Entry 4B3R (X-ray diffraction, 3.00 A resolution); this record covers chains A and I of the 23 polymer chains in the assembly.

Chain A:
Molecule: 16S ribosomal RNA
Source organism: Thermus thermophilus HB8
Sequence (1521 nucleotides; row label = number of the first residue in the row; note: 44 numbers in that range are skipped by the numbering (no residue carries them; nothing is unmodelled there); a row labelled like 189A-189L holds insertion residues (189A, then the next letters in order)):
     1 UUGUUGGAGAGUUUGAUCCUGGCUCAGGGUGAACGCUGGCGGCGUGCCUA
    51 AGACAUGCAAGUCGUGCGGGCCG
    76 CGGGGUUUU
    88 ACUCCG
    96 UGGUCAGCGGCGGACGGGUGAGUAACGCGUGGGU
  129A G
   130 ACCUACCCGGAAGAGGGGGACAACCCGGGGAAACUCGGGCUAAUCCCCCA
   180 UGUGGACCCG
189A-189L CCCCUUGGGGUG
   190 UGUCCAAAGGGCUUU
   216 GCCCGCUUCCGGAUGGGCCCGCGUCCCAUCAGCUAGUUGGUGGGGUAAUG
   266 GCCCACCAAGGCGACGACGGGUAGCCGGUCUGAGAGGAUGGCCGGCCACA
   316 GGGGCACUGAGACACGGGCCCCACUCCUACGGGAGGCAGCAGUUAGGAAU
   366 CUUCCGCAAUGGGCGCAAGCCUGACGGAGCGACGCCGCUUGGAGGAAGAA
   416 GCCCUUCGGGGUGUAAACUCCUGA
   441 ACCCGGGACGAAACCCCC
   460 GA
   470 CGAGGGGA
   479 CUGACGGUACCGGGGUAA
   498 UAGCGCCGGCCAACUCCGUGCCAGCAGCCGCGGUAAUACGGAGGGCGCGA
   548 GCGUUACCCGGAUUCACUGGGCGUAAAGGGCGUGUAGGCGGCCUGGGGCG
   598 UCCCAUGUGAAAGACCACGGCUCAACCGUGGGGGAGCGUGGGAUACGCUC
   648 AGGCUAGACGGUGGGAGAGGGUGGUGGAAUUCCCGGAGUAGCGGUGAAAU
   698 GCGCAGAUACCGGGAGGAACGCCGAUGGCGAAGGCAGCCACCUGGUCCAC
   748 CCGUGACGCUGAGGCGCGAAAGCGUGGGGAGCAAACCGGAUUAGAUACCC
   798 GGGUAGUCCACGCCCUAAACGAUGCGCGCUAGGUCUCUGGGUCU
   848 CCUGGGGGCCGAAGCUAACGCGUUAAGCGCGCCGCCUGGGGAGUACGGCC
   898 GCAAGGCUGAAACUCAAAGGAAUUGACGGGGGCCCGCACAAGCGGUGGAG
   948 CAUGUGGUUUAAUUCGAAGCAACGCGAAGAACCUUACCAGGCCUUGACAU
   998 GCUA
 1001A G
  1002 GGAACCCGGGUGAAAGCCUGGGGUGCCCC
1030A-1030D GCGA
  1031 GGGGAGCCCUAGCACAGGUGCUGCAUGGCCGUCGUCAGCUCGUGCCGUGA
  1081 GGUGUUGGGUUAAGUCCCGCAACGAGCGCAACCCCCGCCGUUAGUUGCCA
  1131 GCGGUUCGGCCGGGCACUCUAACGGGACUGCCCGCG
  1168 AAAGCGGGAGGAAGGAGGGGACGACGUCUGGUCAGCAUGGCCCUUACGGC
  1218 CUGGGCGACACACGUGCUACAAUGCCCACUACAAAGCGAUGCCACCCGGC
  1268 AACGGGGAGCUAAUCGCAAAAAGGUGGGCCCAGUUCGGAUUGGGGUCUGC
  1318 AACCCGACCCCAUGAAGCCGGAAUCGCUAGUAAUCGCGGAUCAGCC
 1363A A
  1364 UGCCGCGGUGAAUACGUUCCCGGGCCUUGUACACACCGCCCGUCACGCCA
  1414 UGGGAGCGGGCUCUACCCGAAGUCGCCGG
1442A-1442B GA
  1443 GCCUA
  1452 C
  1456 GGGCAGGCGCCGAGGGUAGGGCCCGUGACUGGGGCGAAGUCGUAACAAGG
  1506 UAGCUGUACCGGAAGGUGCGGCUGGAUCACCUCCUUUCU
Unresolved in the structure: 1-4, 1534-1538
Ion coordination: Mg2+ site 1: U12, G21, G22; Mg2+ site 2: U12, C526, G527, A914; Mg2+ site 3: U14, U17; Mg2+ site 4: G15, U920; Mg2+ site 5 near G21 (its only coordinating residue here); Mg2+ site 6 near G29 (its only coordinating residue here); Mg2+ site 7: A33, C398; Mg2+ site 8: U37, G38; Mg2+ site 9: C58, U387; Mg2+ site 10: G61, U62, G105; Mg2+ site 11: G70, U99; Mg2+ site 12: G107, G324, G326; 129 more Mg2+ sites not listed; 12 more K+ sites not listed
Small-molecule neighbours: M5Z ((1R,2R,3S,4R,6S)-4,6-diamino-2-{[3-O-(2,6-diamino-2,6-dideoxy-beta-L-idopyranosyl)-beta-D-ribofuranosyl]oxy}-3-hydroxycyclohexyl 2-amino-2-deoxy-4,6-O-[(1R)-3-phenylpropylidene]-alpha-D-glucopyranoside): G1405, U1406, C1407, A1408, C1409, G1489, C1490, G1491, A1492, A1493, G1494, U1495, C1496
Reported in the primary citation:
  - binding site for M5Z: G1491, A1492
  - mutagenesis - A1408G (>=720 uM), G1491A (>=720 uM), G1491C (>=720 uM): decreased binding to M5Z

Chain I:
Name: 30S ribosomal protein S9
Source organism: Thermus thermophilus HB8
UniProt: P80374 (RS9_THET8); residues 0-127 here correspond to UniProt positions 1-128 (UniProt number = residue number + 1)
Sequence (128 residues; numbered 0 to 127; the number before each row is that of its first residue; numbering starts at 0):
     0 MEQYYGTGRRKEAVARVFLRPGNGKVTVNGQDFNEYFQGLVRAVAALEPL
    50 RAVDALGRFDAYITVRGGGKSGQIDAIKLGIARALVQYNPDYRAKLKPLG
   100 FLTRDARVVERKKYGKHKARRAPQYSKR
Unresolved in the structure: 0
Sequence notes: conflict Arg-57 (His58 in P80374)

How chain A and chain I interact:
Contacting residue pairs (126):
  G942(A) / Gln-123(I)  hydrogen bond to the base
  U943(A) / Gln-123(I)  hydrogen bond to the sugar
  G966(A) / Lys-126(I)  hydrogen bond to the sugar
  G966(A) / Arg-127(I)  hydrogen bond to the base
  C967(A) / Arg-127(I)  hydrogen bond to the sugar
  A968(A) / Arg-127(I)  salt bridge to the phosphate
  C970(A) / Ser-125(I)  hydrogen bond to the base
  C1116(A) / Val-107(I)  sugar contact
  G1117(A) / Arg-103(I)  hydrogen bond to the phosphate
  C1118(A) / Arg-8(I)  salt bridge to the phosphate
  C1118(A) / Arg-82(I)  hydrogen bond to the phosphate
  C1118(A) / Arg-103(I)  salt bridge to the phosphate
  C1119(A) / Arg-8(I)  salt bridge to the phosphate
  C1119(A) / Arg-82(I)  salt bridge to the phosphate
  G1127(A) / Arg-15(I)  hydrogen bond to the sugar
  G1127(A) / Arg-65(I)  hydrogen bond to the phosphate
  C1128(A) / Arg-15(I)  salt bridge to the phosphate
  C1128(A) / Arg-65(I)  salt bridge to the phosphate
  C1129(A) / Tyr-61(I)  hydrogen bond to the phosphate
  C1129(A) / Thr-63(I)  phosphate contact
  A1130(A) / Gln-2(I)  hydrogen bond to the sugar
  A1130(A) / Phe-17(I)  sugar contact
  A1130(A) / Arg-19(I)  salt bridge to the phosphate
  A1130(A) / Tyr-61(I)  phosphate contact
  G1131(A) / Gln-2(I)  phosphate contact
  G1131(A) / Arg-19(I)  salt bridge to the phosphate
  C1147(A) / Tyr-4(I)  hydrogen bond to the sugar
  C1147(A) / Arg-15(I)  hydrogen bond to the base
  U1148(A) / Tyr-4(I)  sugar contact
  U1148(A) / Thr-6(I)  hydrogen bond to the phosphate
  U1148(A) / Arg-8(I)  phosphate contact
  U1148(A) / Val-13(I)  phosphate contact
  U1148(A) / Arg-15(I)  sugar contact
  C1149(A) / Arg-8(I)  salt bridge to the phosphate
  C1149(A) / Val-13(I)  phosphate contact
  G1177(A) / Lys-96(I)  phosphate contact
  G1178(A) / Arg-92(I)  salt bridge to the phosphate
  G1178(A) / Lys-96(I)  salt bridge to the phosphate
  A1179(A) / Arg-92(I)  salt bridge to the phosphate
  A1179(A) / Leu-101(I)  sugar contact
  A1179(A) / Thr-102(I)  phosphate contact
  A1179(A) / Arg-103(I)  hydrogen bond to the sugar
  A1180(A) / Thr-102(I)  hydrogen bond to the phosphate
  G1186(A) / Glu-109(I)  sugar contact
  G1186(A) / Arg-110(I)  sugar contact
  G1186(A) / Lys-112(I)  hydrogen bond to the phosphate
  G1186(A) / Arg-119(I)  salt bridge to the phosphate
  G1187(A) / Arg-110(I)  hydrogen bond to the phosphate
  G1187(A) / Lys-112(I)  salt bridge to the phosphate
  A1188(A) / Tyr-113(I)  hydrogen bond to the phosphate
  C1230(A) / Lys-126(I)  phosphate contact
  G1231(A) / Ser-125(I)  hydrogen bond to the phosphate
  G1231(A) / Lys-126(I)  salt bridge to the phosphate
  U1232(A) / Gln-123(I)  hydrogen bond to the phosphate
  U1232(A) / Tyr-124(I)  phosphate contact
  U1232(A) / Ser-125(I)  phosphate contact
  G1233(A) / His-116(I)  salt bridge to the phosphate
  G1233(A) / Pro-122(I)  phosphate contact
  G1233(A) / Gln-123(I)  hydrogen bond to the phosphate
  A1248(A) / Tyr-35(I)  sugar contact
  A1248(A) / Lys-69(I)  hydrogen bond to the sugar
  C1249(A) / Tyr-35(I)  sugar contact
  C1249(A) / Gly-67(I)  hydrogen bond to the sugar
  C1249(A) / Gly-68(I)  sugar contact
  C1249(A) / Lys-69(I)  sugar contact
  C1249(A) / Gln-72(I)  hydrogen bond to the sugar
  A1250(A) / Glu-11(I)  sugar contact
  A1250(A) / Arg-65(I)  phosphate contact
  A1250(A) / Gly-66(I)  hydrogen bond to the phosphate
  A1250(A) / Gly-67(I)  hydrogen bond to the phosphate
  A1251(A) / Glu-11(I)  sugar contact
  A1251(A) / Gly-66(I)  phosphate contact
  G1290(A) / Leu-39(I)  sugar contact
  G1291(A) / Gln-37(I)  hydrogen bond to the sugar
  G1291(A) / Gly-38(I)  sugar contact
  G1291(A) / Leu-39(I)  sugar contact
  U1292(A) / Gln-37(I)  sugar contact
  C1342(A) / Gln-123(I)  sugar contact
  C1342(A) / Tyr-124(I)  phosphate contact
  G1343(A) / Arg-120(I)  hydrogen bond to the sugar
  G1343(A) / Ala-121(I)  phosphate contact
  G1343(A) / Tyr-124(I)  hydrogen bond to the phosphate
  C1344(A) / Arg-119(I)  sugar contact
  C1344(A) / Ala-121(I)  phosphate contact
  U1345(A) / Arg-119(I)  salt bridge to the phosphate
  A1346(A) / Arg-106(I)  base contact
  A1346(A) / Arg-119(I)  salt bridge to the phosphate
  G1347(A) / Arg-9(I)  hydrogen bond to the base
  G1347(A) / Lys-10(I)  base contact
  G1347(A) / Arg-106(I)  hydrogen bond to the base
  G1347(A) / Val-107(I)  sugar contact
  G1347(A) / Val-108(I)  sugar contact
  U1348(A) / Val-108(I)  phosphate contact
  U1348(A) / Glu-109(I)  hydrogen bond to the phosphate
  U1348(A) / Arg-119(I)  phosphate contact
  A1349(A) / Lys-117(I)  salt bridge to the phosphate
  A1349(A) / Arg-119(I)  hydrogen bond to the phosphate
  A1349(A) / Arg-120(I)  hydrogen bond to the phosphate
  A1350(A) / Lys-117(I)  salt bridge to the phosphate
  A1350(A) / Arg-120(I)  salt bridge to the phosphate
  U1351(A) / Lys-117(I)  hydrogen bond to the base
  C1366(A) / His-116(I)  salt bridge to the phosphate
  C1367(A) / Lys-111(I)  salt bridge to the phosphate
  C1367(A) / Tyr-113(I)  phosphate contact
  C1367(A) / Gly-114(I)  hydrogen bond to the phosphate
  C1367(A) / Lys-115(I)  phosphate contact
  G1368(A) / Arg-110(I)  salt bridge to the phosphate
  G1368(A) / Lys-111(I)  salt bridge to the phosphate
  G1368(A) / Lys-112(I)  phosphate contact
  G1368(A) / Tyr-113(I)  hydrogen bond to the phosphate
  C1369(A) / Arg-110(I)  phosphate contact
  C1369(A) / Lys-111(I)  hydrogen bond to the phosphate
  G1370(A) / Glu-11(I)  phosphate contact
  G1370(A) / Val-108(I)  phosphate contact
  G1371(A) / Lys-10(I)  phosphate contact
  G1371(A) / Gly-67(I)  sugar contact
  G1371(A) / Gly-68(I)  phosphate contact
  G1371(A) / Val-108(I)  phosphate contact
  U1372(A) / Lys-10(I)  salt bridge to the phosphate
  U1372(A) / Gly-68(I)  phosphate contact
  U1372(A) / Lys-69(I)  phosphate contact
  U1372(A) / Ser-70(I)  hydrogen bond to the phosphate
  U1372(A) / Gly-71(I)  hydrogen bond to the phosphate
  G1373(A) / Lys-10(I)  hydrogen bond to the base
  G1373(A) / Arg-41(I)  phosphate contact
  G1373(A) / Ser-70(I)  hydrogen bond to the phosphate
Also at the interface, not in a pair above, chain A (57 interface residues in all): G1184, C1189, A1252
Also at the interface, not in a pair above, chain I (56 interface residues in all): Glu-1, Ala-105, Ala-118

In short:
57 residues of chain A and 56 residues of chain I are in contact; the contacts include 44 hydrogen bonds and
27 salt bridges. Polar contacts include G942(A)/Gln-123(I), G966(A)/Arg-127(I) and C970(A)/Ser-125(I). The
paper reports a binding site for M5Z at G1491(A) and A1492(A); A1408G, G1491A and G1491C of chain A reduce
binding to M5Z.
Chain A is 16S ribosomal RNA and chain I is 30S ribosomal protein S9, both from Thermus thermophilus HB8; the
structure, Crystal structure of the 30S ribosome in complex with compound 30, was determined by X-ray
diffraction together with 4B3M, 4B3S and 4B3T from the same study.
